8KC7 - chains D and E of the 6 polymer chains in the assembly; structure by electron microscopy, 3.46 A resolution.

Chain D:
Protein: Chromatin modification-related protein EAF3
From: Saccharomyces cerevisiae (strain ATCC 204508 / S288c)
Reference sequence: Q12432 (EAF3_YEAST); numbering as in UniProt (aligned over 1-401)
Chain sequence (401 residues; numbered 1 to 401; the number before each row is that of its first residue):
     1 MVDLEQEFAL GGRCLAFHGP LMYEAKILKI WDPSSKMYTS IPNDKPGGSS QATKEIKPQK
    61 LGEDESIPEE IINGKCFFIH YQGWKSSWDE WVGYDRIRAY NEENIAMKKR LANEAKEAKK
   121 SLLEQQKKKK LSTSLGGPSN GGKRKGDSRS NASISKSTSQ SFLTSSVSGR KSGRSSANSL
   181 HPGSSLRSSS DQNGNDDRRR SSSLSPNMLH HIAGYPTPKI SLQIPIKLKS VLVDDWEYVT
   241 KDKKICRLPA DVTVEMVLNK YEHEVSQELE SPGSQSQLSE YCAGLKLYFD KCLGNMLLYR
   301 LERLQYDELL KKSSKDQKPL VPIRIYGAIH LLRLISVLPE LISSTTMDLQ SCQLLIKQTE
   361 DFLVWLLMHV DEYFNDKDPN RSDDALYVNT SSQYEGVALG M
Unresolved in the structure: 1-219
Swiss-Prot annotation at these positions:
  - modified residue: Ser-201 (Phosphoserine)

Chain E:
Protein: Transcriptional regulatory protein RCO1
From: Saccharomyces cerevisiae (strain ATCC 204508 / S288c)
Reference sequence: Q04779 (RCO1_YEAST); residues 1-684 here = UniProt positions 1-684
Chain sequence (733 residues; row label = number of the first residue in the row):
     1 MDTSKKDTTR SPSHSNSSSP SSSSLSSSSS KEKKRPKRLS SQNVNYDLKR RKIITSEGIE
    61 RSFKNEHSNL AVEDNIPEEE PKELLEKDSK GNIIKLNEPS TISEDSKVSV TGLPLNKGPS
   121 EKIKRESLWN YRKNLGGQSN NSEMTLVPSK RFTQVPKNFQ DLNRNDLKTF LTENMTEESN
   181 IRSTIGWNGD IINRTRDREP ESDRDNKKLS NIRTKIILST NATYDSKSKL FGQNSIKSTS
   241 NASEKIFRDK NNSTIDFENE DFCSACNQSG SFLCCDTCPK SFHFLCLDPP IDPNNLPKGD
   301 WHCNECKFKI FINNSMATLK KIESNFIKQN NNVKIFAKLL FNIDSHNPKQ FQLPNYIKET
   361 FPAVKTGSRG QYSDENDKIP LTDRQLFNTS YGQSITKLDS YNPDTHIDSN SGKFLICYKC
   421 NQTRLGSWSH PENSRLIMTC DYCQTPWHLD CVPRASFKNL GSKWKCPLHS PTKVYKKIHH
   481 CQEDNSVNYK VWKKQRLINK KNQLYYEPLQ KIGYQNNGNI QIIPTTSHTD YDFNQDFKIT
   541 QIDENSIKYD FFDKIYKSKM VQKRKLFQFQ ESLIDKLVSN GSQNGNSEDN MVKDIASLIY
   601 FQVSNNDKSS NNKSASKSNN LRKLWDLKEL TNVVVPNELD SIQFNDFSSD EIKHLLYLKK
   661 IIESKPKEEL LKFLNIENPE NQSEMHHHHH HHHPQLAMWS HPQFEKGGGS GGGSGGGSWS
   721 HPQFEKENLY FQS
Unresolved in the structure: 1-32, 67-257, 479-487, 525-535, 578-733
Construct notes: expression tag (685-733)
Swiss-Prot annotation at these positions:
  - zinc finger: Glu-260 to Lys-309 (PHD-type 1), Phe-414 to Thr-472 (PHD-type 2)
  - modified residue: Met-1 (N-acetylmethionine), Ser-68 (Phosphoserine), Ser-683 (Phosphoserine)

Chain D / chain E interface:
Contacting residue pairs - 101 pairs, chain D then chain E:
  Leu-222(D) / Tyr-356(E)
  Ile-224(D) / Tyr-356(E)  hydrophobic
  Ile-224(D) / Ile-357(E)  hydrophobic
  Ile-226(D) / Ile-498(E)  hydrophobic
  Ile-226(D) / Gln-503(E)
  Ile-226(D) / Asp-536(E)
  Ile-226(D) / Phe-537(E)
  Lys-227(D) / Phe-537(E)
  Lys-229(D) / Ile-357(E)
  Lys-229(D) / Thr-360(E)
  Ser-230(D) / Phe-361(E)
  Ser-230(D) / Arg-496(E)
  Ser-230(D) / Phe-537(E)
  Val-233(D) / Phe-361(E)  hydrophobic
  Val-233(D) / Tyr-372(E)  hydrophobic
  Val-233(D) / Arg-496(E)
  Asp-234(D) / Arg-496(E)  salt bridge
  Trp-236(D) / Lys-358(E)
  Trp-236(D) / Lys-365(E)
  Trp-236(D) / Thr-366(E)
  Trp-236(D) / Gly-370(E)  hydrogen bond (side chain-backbone)
  Trp-236(D) / Gln-371(E)
  Trp-236(D) / Tyr-372(E)  hydrophobic
  Glu-237(D) / Tyr-372(E)  hydrogen bond
  Glu-237(D) / Arg-496(E)  salt bridge
  Thr-240(D) / Gly-370(E)
  Thr-240(D) / Gln-371(E)
  Thr-240(D) / Tyr-372(E)  hydrogen bond (side chain-backbone)
  Lys-241(D) / Tyr-372(E)
  Lys-241(D) / Asp-374(E)  salt bridge
  Glu-280(D) / Asn-332(E)
  Glu-280(D) / Lys-334(E)
  Glu-280(D) / Ile-335(E)  hydrogen bond (side chain-backbone)
  Tyr-281(D) / Ile-335(E)  hydrophobic
  Tyr-281(D) / Phe-336(E)  hydrophobic
  Gly-284(D) / Val-333(E)
  Gly-284(D) / Phe-336(E)
  Leu-285(D) / Phe-336(E)  hydrophobic
  Leu-287(D) / Leu-340(E)
  Tyr-288(D) / Phe-336(E)  hydrophobic
  Tyr-288(D) / Leu-339(E)
  Tyr-288(D) / Leu-340(E)  hydrophobic
  Lys-291(D) / Leu-340(E)
  Lys-291(D) / Ile-343(E)
  Cys-292(D) / Ile-343(E)  hydrophobic
  Gly-294(D) / Asp-288(E)
  Asn-295(D) / Asp-288(E)
  Asn-295(D) / Ile-343(E)  hydrogen bond (side chain-backbone)
  Asn-295(D) / Pro-348(E)
  Asn-295(D) / Lys-349(E)  hydrogen bond (backbone-backbone)
  Met-296(D) / Ile-343(E)  hydrophobic
  Met-296(D) / Lys-349(E)
  Met-296(D) / Phe-351(E)
  Leu-297(D) / Lys-349(E)
  Leu-297(D) / Phe-351(E)
  Leu-298(D) / Phe-351(E)
  Tyr-299(D) / Phe-351(E)
  Arg-300(D) / Gln-268(E)
  Arg-300(D) / His-283(E)  hydrogen bond
  Arg-300(D) / Cys-286(E)
  Arg-300(D) / Gln-350(E)
  Arg-303(D) / Leu-285(E)
  Arg-303(D) / Cys-286(E)
  Arg-303(D) / Leu-287(E)  hydrogen bond (side chain-backbone)
  Leu-304(D) / Leu-285(E)  hydrophobic
  Asp-307(D) / Leu-285(E)
  Asp-307(D) / Pro-290(E)
  Leu-310(D) / Pro-290(E)
  Arg-333(D) / Phe-351(E)
  Ser-336(D) / Pro-354(E)
  Ser-336(D) / Tyr-356(E)
  Ser-336(D) / Ile-357(E)
  Val-337(D) / Phe-351(E)  hydrophobic
  Leu-341(D) / Leu-339(E)
  Ile-342(D) / Leu-339(E)  hydrophobic
  Thr-345(D) / Lys-338(E)
  Thr-345(D) / Leu-339(E)
  Thr-345(D) / Asn-342(E)
  Thr-346(D) / Lys-338(E)
  Met-347(D) / Ile-335(E)
  Met-347(D) / Lys-338(E)
  Met-347(D) / Leu-339(E)  hydrophobic
  Leu-354(D) / Ile-335(E)  hydrophobic
  Leu-355(D) / Ile-335(E)  hydrophobic
  Leu-355(D) / Phe-336(E)  hydrophobic
  Gln-358(D) / Ile-335(E)
  Asp-376(D) / Val-491(E)
  Asp-376(D) / Lys-493(E)
  Lys-377(D) / Tyr-489(E)
  Lys-377(D) / Val-491(E)
  Asp-378(D) / Lys-473(E)  salt bridge
  Asp-378(D) / Tyr-475(E)  hydrogen bond
  Asp-378(D) / Tyr-489(E)  hydrogen bond (backbone-side chain)
  Arg-381(D) / Tyr-475(E)  hydrogen bond
  Arg-381(D) / Tyr-489(E)
  Ser-382(D) / Tyr-489(E)
  Val-397(D) / Leu-285(E)
  Ala-398(D) / Leu-285(E)  hydrophobic
  Met-401(D) / Ser-271(E)  hydrogen bond (backbone-side chain)
  Met-401(D) / His-283(E)
  Met-401(D) / Pro-293(E)  hydrophobic
Also at the interface, not in a pair above, chain D (59 interface residues in all): Leu-232, Tyr-238, Ser-276, Ala-283, Tyr-306, Lys-311, Ile-335, Leu-338, Pro-339
Also at the interface, not in a pair above, chain E (56 interface residues in all): Cys-266, Ser-269, Asp-292, Glu-323, Asp-344, His-346, Asn-347, Gln-352, Leu-353, Val-364, Glu-375

Overview:
59 residues of chain D face 56 of chain E across their interface; the contacts include 12 hydrogen bonds and 4
salt bridges. Among the polar pairs are Asp-234(D)/Arg-496(E), Glu-237(D)/Arg-496(E) and
Lys-241(D)/Asp-374(E).
Chain D is Chromatin modification-related protein EAF3 and chain E is Transcriptional regulatory protein RCO1,
both from Saccharomyces cerevisiae (strain ATCC 204508 / S288c); the structure, Rpd3S histone deacetylase
complex, was determined by electron microscopy, deposited together with 8KD2, 8KD3, 8KD4, 8KD5, 8KD6 and 8KD7.
